9F6E - chains C and D of the 6 polymer chains in the assembly; structure by electron microscopy, 3.74 A resolution.

# Chain C (and D)
Protein: Proliferating cell nuclear antigen
Organism: Homo sapiens
Notes: chain D of this document is another copy of the same molecule, construct and numbering; everything in this record applies to it too
UniProtKB: P12004 (PCNA_HUMAN); residues 1-261 here = UniProt positions 1-261
Chain sequence (261 residues; numbered 1 to 261; the number before each row is that of its first residue):
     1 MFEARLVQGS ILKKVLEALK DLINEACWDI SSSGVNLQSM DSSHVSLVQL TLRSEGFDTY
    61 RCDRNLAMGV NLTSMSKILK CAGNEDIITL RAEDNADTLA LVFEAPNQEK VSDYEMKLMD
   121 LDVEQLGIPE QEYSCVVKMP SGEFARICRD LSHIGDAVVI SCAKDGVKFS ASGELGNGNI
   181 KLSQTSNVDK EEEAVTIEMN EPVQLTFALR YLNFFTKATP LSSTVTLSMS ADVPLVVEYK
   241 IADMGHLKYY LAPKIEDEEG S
Not modelled in the structure: 259-261 (chain D: 260-261)
Curated features (UniProtKB/Swiss-Prot):
  - DNA-binding region: R61 to K80
  - modified residue: K14 (N6-acetyllysine), K77 (N6-acetyllysine), K80 (N6-acetyllysine), Y211 (Phosphotyrosine), K248 (N6-acetyllysine)
  - cross-link (Glycyl lysine isopeptide (Lys-Gly)): K164 (interchain with G-Cter in SUMO2), K254 (interchain with G-Cter in SUMO2)

# Interface between chain C and chain D
Pairs across the interface (27):
  S74(C) - L175(D)
  I78(C) - I154(D)  hydrophobic
  K80(C) - R146(D)  hydrogen bond (backbone-side chain)
  C81(C) - R146(D)
  C81(C) - D150(D)
  N107(C) - E193(D)
  Q108(C) - S183(D)
  E109(C) - K181(D)
  E109(C) - L182(D)
  E109(C) - S183(D)  hydrogen bond (backbone-backbone)
  E109(C) - T185(D)  hydrogen bond
  K110(C) - E143(D)  salt bridge
  K110(C) - K181(D)
  K110(C) - L182(D)
  V111(C) - I180(D)
  V111(C) - K181(D)  hydrogen bond (backbone-backbone)
  S112(C) - N179(D)
  S112(C) - I180(D)
  D113(C) - G178(D)
  D113(C) - N179(D)  hydrogen bond (backbone-backbone)
  Y114(C) - D150(D)
  Y114(C) - I154(D)  hydrophobic
  Y114(C) - N177(D)
  E115(C) - L175(D)
  E115(C) - G176(D)
  E115(C) - N177(D)  hydrogen bond
  M116(C) - L175(D)
Other interface residues (no listed pair), chain C (16 interface residues in all): K77, K117
Other interface residues (no listed pair), chain D (16 interface residues in all): S186

# In short
Chain C and chain D each contribute 16 residues to their interface; the contacts include 6 hydrogen bonds and
1 salt bridge. Polar pairs include K110(C)-E143(D), K80(C)-R146(D) and E109(C)-T185(D).
Both chains are Proliferating cell nuclear antigen (Homo sapiens). Entry 9F6E (Human DNA polymerase epsilon
bound to DNA and PCNA (ajar conformation)) was determined by electron microscopy (same publication as 9F6D,
9F6F, 9F6I, 9F6J, 9F6K and 9F6L).
